5W3O - chains D and B of the 5 polymer chains in the assembly; structure by electron microscopy, 3.01 A resolution.

Chain D:
Molecule: C5 antibody variable heavy domain
From: Mus musculus
Notes: antibody fragment or engineered binder
Chain sequence (116 residues; numbered 1 to 116; the number before each row is that of its first residue):
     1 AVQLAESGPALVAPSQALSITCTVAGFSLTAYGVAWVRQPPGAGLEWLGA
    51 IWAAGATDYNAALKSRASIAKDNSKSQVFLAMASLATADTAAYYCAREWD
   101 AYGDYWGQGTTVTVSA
Disulfides: Cys-22/Cys-95

Chain B:
Molecule: viral protein 3
From: Human rhinovirus 14
UniProtKB: P03303 (POLG_HRV14); residues 1-236 here correspond to UniProt positions 332-567 (UniProt number = residue number + 331)
Chain sequence (236 residues; numbered 1 to 236; the number before each row is that of its first residue):
     1 GLPTTTLPGSGQFLTTDDRQSPSALPNYEPTPRIHIPGKVHNLLEIIQVD
    51 TLIPMNNTHTKDEVNSYLIPLNANRQNEQVFGTNLFIGDGVFKTTLLGEI
   101 VQYYTHWSGSLRFSLMYTGPALSSAKLILAYTPPGARGPQDRREAMLGTH
   151 VVWDIGLQSTIVMTIPWTSGVQFRYTDPDTYTSAGFLSCWYQTSLILPPE
   201 TTGQVYLLSFISACPDFKLRLMKDTQTISQTVALTE
Disordered / not traced: 1-2, 172-181, 228-236
UniProt features mapped onto this chain:
  - region: Ala-233 to Glu-236 (Amphipathic alpha-helix)

Interface between chain D and chain B:
Contacting residue pairs (12; chain D residue first):
  Trp-52(D) with Asn-74(B), hydrogen bond (side chain-backbone); Arg-75(B); Glu-78(B)
  Ala-53(D) with Glu-78(B), hydrogen bond (backbone-side chain)
  Ala-54(D) with Gln-76(B); Asn-77(B); Glu-78(B)
  Ala-56(D) with Asn-74(B)
  Thr-57(D) with Asn-74(B), hydrogen bond (backbone-side chain)
  Asp-58(D) with Asn-74(B), hydrogen bond
  Asp-100(D) with Thr-58(B)
  Ala-101(D) with Arg-75(B)

In short:
8 residues of chain D and 6 residues of chain B are in contact; the contacts include 4 hydrogen bonds. Among
the polar pairs are Trp-52(D)/Asn-74(B), Ala-53(D)/Glu-78(B) and Thr-57(D)/Asn-74(B).
Here chain D is C5 antibody variable heavy domain (Mus musculus) and chain B is viral protein 3 (Human
rhinovirus 14). Entry 5W3O (CryoEM structure of rhinovirus B14 in complex with C5 Fab (33 degrees Celsius,
molar ratio 1:3 ...) was determined by electron microscopy together with 5W3E, 5W3L and 5W3M from the same
study.
